Entry 1E0O (X-ray diffraction, 2.80 A resolution); this record covers chains B and D of the 4 polymer chains in the assembly.

[Chain B (and D)]
Molecule: Fibroblast growth factor receptor 2
Organism: Homo sapiens
Notes: chain D of this document is another copy of the same molecule, construct and numbering; everything in this record applies to it too
UniProtKB: P21802 (FGR2_HUMAN); numbering as in UniProt (aligned over 148-366)
Amino-acid sequence (219 residues; each row starts with the number of its first residue):
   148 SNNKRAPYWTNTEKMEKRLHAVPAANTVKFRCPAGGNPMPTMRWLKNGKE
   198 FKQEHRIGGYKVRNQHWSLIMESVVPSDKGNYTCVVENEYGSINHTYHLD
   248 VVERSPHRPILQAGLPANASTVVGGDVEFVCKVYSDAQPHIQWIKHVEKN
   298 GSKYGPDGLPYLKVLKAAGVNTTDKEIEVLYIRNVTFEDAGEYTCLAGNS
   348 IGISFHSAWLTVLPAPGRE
Disordered / not traced: 148, 294-308, 361-366 (chain D: 148, 294-309, 361-366)
Disulfide bonds: Cys179-Cys231, Cys278-Cys342
Metal / ion sites: Ni2+ site 1: His245, Asp247; Ni2+ site 2: His254 (shared with 1 residue of chain A); Ni2+ site 3: His287 (shared with His287(D) of chain D)
Curated features (UniProtKB/Swiss-Prot):
  - region: Lys161 to Arg178 (Heparin-binding)
  - glycosylation (N-linked (GlcNAc...) asparagine): Asn228, Asn241, Asn265, Asn297, Asn318, Asn331
  - natural variant: Ala172 (A172F: In PS), Arg203 (R203C: In breast cancer samples), Ser252 to Pro253 (sequence variant, change not given here; In PS), Ser252 (S252F: In APRS; S252L; S252W: In APRS and PS), Pro253 (P253R: In APRS), Pro263 (P263L: In CS), Ser267 (S267P: In CS), Thr268 (T268TG: In CS), Val269 to Val270 (deletion: In SCS), Gly272 (G272V: In an ovarian serous carcinoma sample), Asp273 (deletion: In PS), Phe276 (F276V: In CS), 26 further natural variant entries in UniProt
  - mutagenesis: Asn265 (N265Q: Reduced N-glycosylation. Reduced expression at the cell surface)

[Chain B / chain D interface]
Pairs across the interface (4):
  Asn150(B) with Met186(D)
  Asn184(B) with Gly183(D), hydrogen bond (side chain-backbone); Asn184(D)
  Met186(B) with Arg152(D)
Interface residues without a listed pair, chain B (4 interface residues in all): Gly183
Interface residues without a listed pair, chain D (5 interface residues in all): Tyr155

[In short]
Chain B and chain D form an interface of 4 and 5 residues respectively, with 1 hydrogen bond. Its one
hydrogen-bonded contact is Asn184(B)-Gly183(D). His245(B) and Asp247(B) form the Ni2+ site 1. UniProt lists
one mutagenesis site on chain B.
Both chains are Fibroblast growth factor receptor 2 (Homo sapiens). Entry 1E0O (Crystal structure of a ternary
FGF1-FGFR2-heparin complex) was determined by X-ray diffraction.
